4HEM - chains A and F of the 6 polymer chains in the assembly; structure by X-ray diffraction, 1.65 A resolution.

Chain A:
Protein: BPP
Source organism: Lactococcus phage TP901-1
UniProt: Q9G096 (Q9G096_9CAUD); residue numbers follow UniProt; this construct covers 1-163
Sequence (163 residues; each row starts with the number of its first residue):
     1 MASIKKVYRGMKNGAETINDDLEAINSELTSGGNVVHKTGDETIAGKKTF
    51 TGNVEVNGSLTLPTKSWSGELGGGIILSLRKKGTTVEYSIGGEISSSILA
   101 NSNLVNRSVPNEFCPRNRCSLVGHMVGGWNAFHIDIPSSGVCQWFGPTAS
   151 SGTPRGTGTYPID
Not modelled in the structure: 1-33

Chain F:
Protein: Anti-baseplate TP901-1 Llama vHH 02
Source organism: Lama glama
Notes: antibody fragment or engineered binder
Sequence (123 residues; numbered 1 to 123; the number before each row is that of its first residue):
     1 QVQLVESGGGLVQAGGSLRLSCAASESTFSNYAMGWFRQAPGPEREFVAT
    51 ISQTGSHTYYRNSVKGRFTISRDNAKNTVYLQMNNMKPEDTAVYYCAAGD
   101 NYYYTRTYEYDYWGQGTQVTVSS
Not modelled in the structure: 123
Disulfide bonds: C22-C96

How chain A and chain F interact:
Pairs across the interface - 8 pairs, chain A then chain F:
  N101(A) with Y108(F)
  R116(A) with D100(F)
  N117(A) with D100(F); N101(F), hydrogen bond
  R118(A) with Y104(F), hydrogen bond (backbone-side chain); Y108(F), hydrogen bond (side chain-backbone)
  Q143(A) with Y108(F)
  F145(A) with Y108(F)
Interface residues without a listed pair, chain F (5 interface residues in all): E109

Overview:
6 residues of chain A face 5 of chain F across their interface, with 3 hydrogen bonds. Polar contacts include
N117(A)-N101(F), R118(A)-Y104(F) and R118(A)-Y108(F).
Chain A is BPP (Lactococcus phage TP901-1) and chain F is Anti-baseplate TP901-1 Llama vHH 02 (Lama glama);
the structure, Llama vHH-02 binder of ORF49 (RBP) from lactococcal phage TP901-1, was determined by X-ray
diffraction, deposited together with 4IOS.
